Entry 7L5I (X-ray diffraction, 1.73 A resolution); this record covers chain A.

# Chain A
Protein: Trimethylamine-N-oxide reductase
From: Haemophilus influenzae
Notes: EC 1.7.2.3
UniProt: A0A2S9RK57 (A0A2S9RK57_HAEIF); residues 41-825 here = UniProt positions 41-825
Sequence (813 residues; each row starts with the number of its first residue):
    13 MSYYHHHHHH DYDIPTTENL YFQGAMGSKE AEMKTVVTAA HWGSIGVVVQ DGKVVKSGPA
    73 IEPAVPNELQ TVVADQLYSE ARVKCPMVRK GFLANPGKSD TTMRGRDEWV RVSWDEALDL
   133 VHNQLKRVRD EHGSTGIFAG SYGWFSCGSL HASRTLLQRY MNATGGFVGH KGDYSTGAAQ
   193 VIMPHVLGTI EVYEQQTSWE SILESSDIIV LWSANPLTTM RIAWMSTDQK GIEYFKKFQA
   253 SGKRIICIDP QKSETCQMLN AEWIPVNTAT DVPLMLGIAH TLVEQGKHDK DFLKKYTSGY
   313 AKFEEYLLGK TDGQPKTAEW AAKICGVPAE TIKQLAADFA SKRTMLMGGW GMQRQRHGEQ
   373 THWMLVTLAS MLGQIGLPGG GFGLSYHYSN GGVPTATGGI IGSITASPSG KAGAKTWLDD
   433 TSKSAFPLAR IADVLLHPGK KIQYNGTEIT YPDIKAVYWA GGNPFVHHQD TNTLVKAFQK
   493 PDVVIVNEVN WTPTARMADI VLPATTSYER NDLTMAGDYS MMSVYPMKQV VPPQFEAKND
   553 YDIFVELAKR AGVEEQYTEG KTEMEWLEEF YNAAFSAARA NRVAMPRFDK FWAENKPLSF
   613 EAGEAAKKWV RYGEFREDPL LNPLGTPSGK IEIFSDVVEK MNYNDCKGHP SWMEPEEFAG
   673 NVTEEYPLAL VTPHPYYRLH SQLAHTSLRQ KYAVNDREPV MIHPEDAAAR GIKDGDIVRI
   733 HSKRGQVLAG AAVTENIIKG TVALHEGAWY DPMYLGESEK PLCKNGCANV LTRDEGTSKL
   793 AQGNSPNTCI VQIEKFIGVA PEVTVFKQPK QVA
Not modelled in the structure: 13-42, 421-433, 766-772
Differences from the reference sequence: initiating methionine (13); expression tag (14-40)
Residues lining bound ligands:
  - molybdopterin guanosine dinucleotide (MGD; 2-amino-5,6-dimercapto-7-methyl-3,7,8a,9-tetrahydro-8-oxa-1,3,9,10-tetraaza-anthracen-4-one guanosine dinucleotide), molecule 1: Y154, G155, W156, F157, S158, S165, Y186, S187, R366, A472, G473, G474, N475, H479, Q481, N499, E500, V501, N502, T504, A516, T517, R522, D552, T684, H686, L691, H692, S693, Q694, E758, N781, T784, P798
  - molybdopterin guanosine dinucleotide (MGD), molecule 2: W156, S187, W224, S225, A226, N227, T230, T231, R233, I234, I260, D261, P262, Q263, S265, V278, T280, A281, D283, G361, W362, G363, M364, R366, Q367, H399, Y400, V683, P685, H686, P687, Y688, R690, L691, H692, E758, N799
  - molybdenum atom / oxygen atom: Y154, W156, S187, H692
Reported in the primary citation:
  - molybdenum atom coordination: S187
  - conformationally variable residues (side-chain flip): S187
  - binding site for oxygen atom: Y154, W156
  - binding site for the ligand EPE: Y205, W236, Y400
  - catalytic residues: Y154 (from molecular simulation)
  - specificity-determining residues: R166, H182 (from molecular simulation)

# Summary
Bound to chain A: molybdopterin guanosine dinucleotide and molybdenum atom / oxygen atom. From the paper: the
catalytic residue Y154; a binding site for the ligand EPE at Y205, W236 and Y400.
Chain A is Trimethylamine-N-oxide reductase (Haemophilus influenzae); the structure, Crystal Structure of
Haemophilus influenzae MtsZ at pH 7.0, was determined by X-ray diffraction (same publication as 7L5S).
